Entry 6UE9 (electron microscopy, 2.90 A resolution); this record covers chains G and H of the 10 polymer chains in the assembly.

Chain G (and H):
Name: Immunoglobulin heavy constant alpha 2
From: Homo sapiens
Notes: chain H of this document is another copy of the same molecule, construct and numbering; everything in this record applies to it too
UniProtKB: P01877 (IGHA2_HUMAN); residues 242-472 here correspond to UniProt positions 110-340 (UniProt number = residue number - 132)
Amino-acid sequence (245 residues; numbered 228 to 472; the number before each row is that of its first residue):
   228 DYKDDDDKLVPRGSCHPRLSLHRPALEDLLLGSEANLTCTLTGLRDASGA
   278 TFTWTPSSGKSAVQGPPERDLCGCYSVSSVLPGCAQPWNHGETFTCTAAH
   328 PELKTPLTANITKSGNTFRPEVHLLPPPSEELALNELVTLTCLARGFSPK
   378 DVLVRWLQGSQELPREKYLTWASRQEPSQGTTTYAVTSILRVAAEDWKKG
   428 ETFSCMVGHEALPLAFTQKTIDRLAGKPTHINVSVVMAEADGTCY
Unresolved in the structure: 228-241 (chain H: 228-241, 466-472)
Disulfides: Cys266-Cys323, Cys369-Cys432
Glycans and other covalent adducts: N-acetylglucosamine (NAG) linked to Asn337
Differences from the reference sequence: expression tag (228-241); conflict Leu451 (Met319 in P01877)
Curated features (UniProtKB/Swiss-Prot):
  - glycosylation (N-linked (GlcNAc...) asparagine): Asn263, Asn337 (complex)

Interface between chain G and chain H:
Residue-residue contacts (34; chain G residue first):
  Leu258(G) with Leu441(H), hydrophobic
  Ser260(G) with Gln313(H)
  Arg346(G) with Ser387(H), hydrogen bond
  Arg382(G) with Leu441(H)
  Glu389(G) with Pro440(H)
  Met433(G) with Leu441(H), hydrophobic; Phe443(H)
  Pro440(G) with Leu258(H)
  Leu441(G) with Leu258(H), hydrophobic; Arg382(H); Met433(H), hydrophobic; Phe443(H)
  Phe443(G) with Leu441(H)
  Gln445(G) with Gln445(H), hydrogen bond (backbone-side chain)
  Pro455(G) with Thr456(H), hydrogen bond (backbone-side chain)
  Thr456(G) with Thr456(H); His457(H), hydrogen bond (backbone-backbone)
  His457(G) with Thr456(H); His457(H)
  Ile458(G) with His457(H), hydrogen bond (backbone-backbone); Ile458(H); Asn459(H), hydrogen bond (backbone-backbone)
  Asn459(G) with Asn459(H)
  Val460(G) with Asn459(H), hydrogen bond (backbone-backbone); Val460(H); Ser461(H), hydrogen bond (backbone-backbone)
  Ser461(G) with Ser461(H), hydrogen bond
  Val462(G) with Ser461(H), hydrogen bond (backbone-backbone); Val462(H); Val463(H), hydrogen bond (backbone-backbone)
  Val463(G) with Val463(H), hydrophobic
  Met464(G) with Val462(H), hydrophobic; Val463(H), hydrogen bond (backbone-backbone); Met464(H), hydrophobic
Other interface residues (no listed pair), chain G (25 interface residues in all): Cys311, Ala312, Thr444, Glu466, Ala467
Other interface residues (no listed pair), chain H (22 interface residues in all): Ser260, Glu389, Thr444, Ala465

Overview:
Chain G and chain H form an interface of 25 and 22 residues respectively; the contacts include 12 hydrogen
bonds. Polar contacts include Arg346(G)-Ser387(H), Gln445(G)-Gln445(H) and Pro455(G)-Thr456(H).
N-acetylglucosamine is covalently linked to Asn337(G).
Chain G and chain H are both Immunoglobulin heavy constant alpha 2 (Homo sapiens); the structure, Structure of
tetrameric sIgA complex (Class 2), was determined by electron microscopy (same publication as 6UE7, 6UE8 and
6UEA).
